PDB entry 1Q7Y | X-ray diffraction, 3.20 A resolution | chains A and D of the 31 polymer chains in the assembly

Chain A:
Molecule: 23S ribosomal RNA
Source organism: Haloarcula marismortui
Sequence (2922 nucleotides; row label = number of the first residue in the row):
     2 UUGGCUACUAUGCCAGCUGGUGGAUUGCUCGGCUCAGGCGCUGAUGAAGG
    52 ACGUGCCAAGCUGCGAUAAGCCAUGGGGAGCCGCACGGAGGCGAAGAACC
   102 AUGGAUUUCCGAAUGAGAAUCUCUCUAACAAUUGCUUCGCGCAAUGAGGA
   152 ACCCCGAGAACUGAAACAUCUCAGUAUCGGGAGGAACAGAAAACGCAAUG
   202 UGAUGUCGUUAGUAACCGCGAGUGAACGCGAUACAGCCCAAACCGAAGCC
   252 CUCACGGGCAAUGUGGUGUCAGGGCUACCUCUCAUCAGCCGACCGUCUCG
   302 ACGAAGUCUCUUGGAACAGAGCGUGAUACAGGGUGACAACCCCGUACUCG
   352 AGACCAGUACGACGUGCGGUAGUGCCAGAGUAGCGGGGGUUGGAUAUCCC
   402 UCGCGAAUAACGCAGGCAUCGACUGCGAAGGCUAAACACAACCUGAGACC
   452 GAUAGUGAACAAGUAGUGUGAACGAACGCUGCAAAGUACCCUCAGAAGGG
   502 AGGCGAAAUAGAGCAUGAAAUCAGUUGGCGAUCGAGCGACAGGGCAUACA
   552 AGGUCCCUCGACGAAUGACCGACGCGCGAGCGUCCAGUAAGACUCACGGG
   602 AAGCCGAUGUUCUGUCGUACGUUUUGAAAAACGAGCCAGGGAGUGUGUCU
   652 GCAUGGCAAGUCUAACCGGAGUAUCCGGGGAGGCACAGGGAAACCGACAU
   702 GGCCGCAGGGCUUUGCCCGAGGGCCGCCGUCUUCAAGGGCGGGGAGCCAU
   752 GUGGACACGACCCGAAUCCGGACGAUCUACGCAUGGACAAGAUGAAGCGU
   802 GCCGAAAGGCACGUGGAAGUCUGUUAGAGUUGGUGUCCUACAAUACCCUC
   852 UCGUGAUCUAUGUGUAGGGGUGAAAGGCCCAUCGAGUCCGGCAACAGCUG
   902 GUUCCAAUCGAAACAUGUCGAAGCAUGACCUCCGCCGAGGUAGUCUGUGA
   952 GGUAGAGCGACCGAUUGGUGUGUCCGCCUCCGAGAGGAGUCGGCACACCU
  1002 GUCAAACUCCAAACUUACAGACGCCGUUUGACGCGGGGAUUCCGGUGCGC
  1052 GGGGUAAGCCUGUGUACCAGGAGGGGAACAACCCAGAGAUAGGUUAAGGU
  1102 CCCCAAGUGUGGAUUAAGUGUAAUCCUCUGAAGGUGGUCUCGAGCCCUAG
  1152 ACAGCCGGGAGGUGAGCUUAGAAGCAGCUACCCUCUAAGAAAAGCGUAAC
  1202 AGCUUACCGGCCGAGGUUUGAGGCGCCCAAAAUGAUCGGGACUCAAAUCC
  1252 ACCACCGAGACCUGUCCGUACCACUCAUACUGGUAAUCGAGUAGAUUGGC
  1302 GCUCUAAUUGGAUGGAAGUAGGGGUGAAAACUCCUAUGGACCGAUUAGUG
  1352 ACGAAAAUCCUGGCCAUAGUAGCAGCGAUAGUCGGGUGAGAACCCCGACG
  1402 GCCUAAUGGAUAAGGGUUCCUCAGCACUGCUGAUCAGCUGAGGGUUAGCC
  1452 GGUCCUAAGUCAUACCGCAACUCGACUAUGACGAAAUGGGAAACGGGUUA
  1502 AUAUUCCCGUGCCACUAUGCAGUGAAAGUUGACGCCCUGGGGUCGAUCAC
  1552 GCUGGGCAUUCGCCCAGUCGAACCGUCCAACUCCGUGGAAGCCGUAAUGG
  1602 CAGGAAGCGGACGAACGGCGGCAUAGGGAAACGUGAUUCAACCUGGGGCC
  1652 CAUGAAAAGACGAGCAUAGUGUCCGUACCGAGAACCGACACAGGUGUCCA
  1702 UGGCGGCGAAAGCCAAGGCCUGUCGGGAGCAACCAACGUUAGGGAAUUCG
  1752 GCAAGUUAGUCCCGUACCUUCGGAAGAAGGGAUGCCUGCUCCGGAACGGA
  1802 GCAGGUCGCAGUGACUCGGAAGCUCGGACUGUCUAGUAACAACAUAGGUG
  1852 ACCGCAAAUCCGCAAGGACUCGUACGGUCACUGAAUCCUGCCCAGUGCAG
  1902 GUAUCUGAACACCUCGUACAAGAGGACGAAGGACCUGUCAACGGCGGGGG
  1952 UAACUAUGACCCUCUUAAGGUAGCGUAGUACCUUGCCGCAUCAGUAGCGG
  2002 CUUGCAUGAAUGGAUUAACCAGAGCUUCACUGUCCCAACGUUGGGCCCGG
  2052 UGAACUGUACAUUCCAGUGCGGAGUCUGGAGACACCCAGGGGGAAGCGAA
  2102 GACCCUAUGGAGCUUUACUGCAGGCUGUCGCUGAGACGUGGUCGCCGAUG
  2152 UGCAGCAUAGGUAGGAGACACUACACAGGUACCCGCGCUAGCGGGCCACC
  2202 GAGUCAACAGUGAAAUACUACCCGUCGGUGACUGCGACUCUCACUCCGGG
  2252 AGGAGGACACCGAUAGCCGGGCAGUUUGACUGGGGCGGUACGCGCUCGAA
  2302 AAGAUAUCGAGCGCGCCCUAUGGCUAUCUCAGCCGGGACAGAGACCCGGC
  2352 GAAGAGUGCAAGAGCAAAAGAUAGCUUGACAGUGUUCUUCCCAACGAGGA
  2402 ACGCUGACGCGAAAGCGUGGUCUAGCGAACCAAUUAGCCUGCUUGAUGCG
  2452 GGCAAUUGAUGACAGAAAAGCUACCCUAGGGAUAACAGAGUCGUCACUCG
  2502 CAAGAGCACAUAUCGACCGAGUGGCUUGCUACCUCGAUGUCGGUUCCCUC
  2552 CAUCCUGCCCGUGCAGAAGCGGGCAAGGGUGAGGUUGUUCGCCUAUUAAA
  2602 GGAGGUCGUGAGCUGGGUUUAGACCGUCGUGAGACAGGUCGGCUGCUAUC
  2652 UACUGGGUGUGUAAUGGUGUCUGACAAGAACGACCGUAUAGUACGAGAGG
  2702 AACUACGGUUGGUGGCCACUGGUGUACCGGUUGUUCGAGAGAGCACGUGC
  2752 CGGGUAGCCACGCCACACGGGGUAAGAGCUGAACGCAUCUAAGCUCGAAA
  2802 CCCACUUGGAAAAGAGACACCGCCGAGGUCCCGCGUACAAGACGCGGUCG
  2852 AUAGACUCGGGGUGUGCGCGUCGAGGUAACGAGACGUUAAGCCCACGAGC
  2902 ACUAACAGACCAAAGCCAUCAU
Unresolved in the structure: 2-9, 126-127, 715, 971-998, 1560, 1952-1963, 2137-2236, 2339-2343, 2665-2666, 2915-2923
Ion coordination: Mg2+ site 1 near G28 (its only coordinating residue here); Na+ site 1 near C40 (its only coordinating residue here); Na+ site 2 near A45 (its only coordinating residue here); Na+ site 3: G56, A59, G61; Na+ site 4: G66, U108; Mg2+ site 2 near U115 (its only coordinating residue here); Na+ site 5 near C141 (its only coordinating residue here); Mg2+ site 3: C162, U2276; Na+ site 6: A165, A166, A167; Mg2+ site 4: A166, G219; Mg2+ site 5 near C168 (its only coordinating residue here); Na+ site 7: U170, C218, G221; 2 more K+ sites not listed; 75 more Mg2+ sites not listed; 64 more Na+ sites not listed
Ligand contacts: puromycin (PUY): G2102, A2486, C2487, G2540, U2541, C2542, G2588, G2618, U2619, U2620, A2637
Reported in the primary citation:
  - binding site for CCdA-P-Puromycin: G2284, G2285
  - catalytic residues: A2486 (proposed by the authors, not directly observed)

Chain D:
Name: 50S ribosomal protein L3P
Source organism: Haloarcula marismortui
UniProtKB: P20279 (RL3_HALMA); aligned to UniProt positions 1-337 over residues 1-337 (the alignment contains insertions or deletions, so no single offset holds)
Sequence (337 residues; each row starts with the number of its first residue):
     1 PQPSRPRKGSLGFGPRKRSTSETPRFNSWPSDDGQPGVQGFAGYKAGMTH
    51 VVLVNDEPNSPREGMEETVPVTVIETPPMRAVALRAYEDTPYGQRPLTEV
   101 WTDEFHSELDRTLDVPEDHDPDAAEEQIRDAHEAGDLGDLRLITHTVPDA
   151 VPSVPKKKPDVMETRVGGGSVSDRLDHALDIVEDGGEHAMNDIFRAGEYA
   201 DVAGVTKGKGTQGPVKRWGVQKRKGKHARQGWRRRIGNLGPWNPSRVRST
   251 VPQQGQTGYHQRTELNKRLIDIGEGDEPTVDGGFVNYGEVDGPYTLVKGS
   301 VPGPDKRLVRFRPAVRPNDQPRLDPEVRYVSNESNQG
Sequence notes: conflict Arg-310 (Phe311 in P20279)
Ion coordination: Na+ site 1: Arg-229 (shared with G836(A), A1736(A) of chain A); Mg2+ site 1: Gln-230 (shared with G836(A), U2615(A) of chain A); Na+ site 2: Gln-230 (shared with U837(A) of chain A); Mg2+ site 2: Asn-335 (shared with A2757(A) of chain A)

Chain A / chain D interface:
Residue-residue contacts - 333 pairs, chain A then chain D:
  U835(A) with Lys-226(D), phosphate contact; Arg-229(D), salt bridge to the phosphate; Gln-230(D), hydrogen bond to the phosphate
  G836(A) with Arg-229(D), phosphate contact; Gln-230(D), phosphate contact
  U837(A) with Gln-230(D), phosphate contact; Gly-231(D), phosphate contact
  U1234(A) with Pro-244(D), base contact; Arg-246(D), hydrogen bond to the base; Arg-248(D), sugar contact
  A1732(A) with Thr-211(D), hydrogen bond to the base; Gln-212(D), hydrogen bond to the sugar
  A1733(A) with Thr-211(D), sugar contact; Gln-212(D), sugar contact; Gly-213(D), hydrogen bond to the phosphate; Gln-254(D), sugar contact
  C1734(A) with Gly-213(D), phosphate contact; Arg-234(D), salt bridge to the phosphate; Arg-235(D), hydrogen bond to the sugar
  C1735(A) with Gly-231(D), sugar contact; Trp-232(D), phosphate contact; Arg-233(D), hydrogen bond to the phosphate; Arg-234(D), hydrogen bond to the phosphate; Arg-235(D), salt bridge to the phosphate
  A1736(A) with Gly-231(D), phosphate contact; Arg-233(D), salt bridge to the phosphate
  C1750(A) with Lys-226(D), base contact
  G1751(A) with Lys-226(D), hydrogen bond to the base
  C1753(A) with Lys-226(D), base contact; Arg-229(D), hydrogen bond to the base
  A1754(A) with Arg-229(D), hydrogen bond to the sugar
  U2034(A) with Gly-225(D), phosphate contact
  C2035(A) with Lys-224(D), phosphate contact; Gly-225(D), hydrogen bond to the phosphate
  C2036(A) with Lys-224(D), salt bridge to the phosphate
  C2037(A) with Lys-224(D), hydrogen bond to the phosphate
  A2038(A) with Gln-221(D), phosphate contact; Lys-222(D), hydrogen bond to the phosphate; Lys-224(D), salt bridge to the phosphate
  A2039(A) with Val-215(D), phosphate contact; Lys-222(D), phosphate contact; Arg-234(D), salt bridge to the phosphate
  C2065(A) with Ser-245(D), phosphate contact; Arg-246(D), hydrogen bond to the phosphate
  C2066(A) with Pro-244(D), phosphate contact; Arg-246(D), salt bridge to the phosphate
  G2090(A) with Gln-253(D), hydrogen bond to the base; Gln-254(D), hydrogen bond to the sugar
  G2091(A) with Arg-235(D), phosphate contact; Leu-239(D), base contact; Gln-253(D), hydrogen bond to the base
  G2092(A) with Trp-232(D), hydrogen bond to the phosphate; Arg-235(D), salt bridge to the phosphate; Leu-239(D), sugar contact
  G2093(A) with Asn-238(D), phosphate contact; Leu-239(D), hydrogen bond to the phosphate; Gly-240(D), sugar contact; Pro-241(D), hydrogen bond to the sugar; Trp-242(D), sugar contact; Pro-244(D), hydrogen bond to the sugar; Ser-245(D), hydrogen bond to the base; Arg-246(D), base contact; Val-247(D), base contact
  G2094(A) with Trp-242(D), sugar contact; Ser-245(D), sugar contact
  A2096(A) with Trp-242(D), sugar contact
  G2544(A) with His-227(D), base contact
  U2545(A) with Gln-2(D), hydrogen bond to the phosphate
  U2546(A) with Gln-2(D), hydrogen bond to the base; Gln-221(D), sugar contact; Ile-236(D), sugar contact; Gly-237(D), hydrogen bond to the sugar; Asn-238(D), base contact
  C2547(A) with Gln-2(D), base contact; Arg-5(D), salt bridge to the phosphate; Lys-8(D), phosphate contact; Val-220(D), phosphate contact; Gln-221(D), hydrogen bond to the phosphate; Asn-238(D), base contact; Pro-252(D), phosphate contact
  C2548(A) with Arg-5(D), salt bridge to the phosphate; Arg-7(D), phosphate contact; Lys-8(D), hydrogen bond to the phosphate; Pro-241(D), base contact; Arg-248(D), hydrogen bond to the sugar; Thr-250(D), hydrogen bond to the phosphate; Pro-252(D), sugar contact
  C2549(A) with Arg-7(D), salt bridge to the phosphate; Arg-248(D), hydrogen bond to the sugar; Thr-250(D), sugar contact
  G2580(A) with Pro-6(D), phosphate contact
  U2581(A) with Ser-4(D), base contact; Arg-5(D), phosphate contact; Pro-6(D), phosphate contact
  G2582(A) with Pro-3(D), phosphate contact; Ser-4(D), hydrogen bond to the phosphate
  A2583(A) with Pro-3(D), phosphate contact
  C2591(A) with Pro-1(D), phosphate contact
  G2606(A) with Pro-241(D), base contact; Asn-243(D), hydrogen bond to the sugar
  U2607(A) with Trp-242(D), stacking on the base; Asn-243(D), hydrogen bond to the phosphate
  G2609(A) with Asn-238(D), base contact; Gly-240(D), base contact; Pro-241(D), sugar contact; Trp-242(D), hydrogen bond to the sugar
  U2610(A) with Asn-238(D), base contact; Trp-242(D), phosphate contact
  G2613(A) with Arg-223(D), sugar contact; Trp-232(D), sugar contact; Gly-237(D), base contact; Asn-238(D), base contact
  C2614(A) with Arg-223(D), hydrogen bond to the sugar; His-227(D), hydrogen bond to the sugar; Gln-230(D), phosphate contact; Trp-232(D), sugar contact
  U2615(A) with Lys-226(D), phosphate contact; His-227(D), sugar contact; Gln-230(D), phosphate contact
  G2616(A) with Lys-226(D), salt bridge to the phosphate
  A2653(A) with Arg-246(D), sugar contact; Val-247(D), hydrogen bond to the sugar
  C2654(A) with Val-247(D), sugar contact; Arg-248(D), sugar contact; Ser-249(D), phosphate contact; Gln-253(D), hydrogen bond to the base
  U2655(A) with Arg-217(D), hydrogen bond to the sugar; Ser-249(D), phosphate contact; Gln-253(D), hydrogen bond to the sugar; Gln-254(D), hydrogen bond to the sugar
  G2656(A) with Pro-15(D), phosphate contact; Arg-16(D), hydrogen bond to the phosphate; Lys-17(D), phosphate contact; Arg-217(D), salt bridge to the phosphate; Gly-255(D), sugar contact; Gln-256(D), hydrogen bond to the sugar
  G2657(A) with Lys-17(D), phosphate contact; Arg-18(D), hydrogen bond to the phosphate; Gln-256(D), sugar contact
  G2658(A) with Arg-18(D), salt bridge to the phosphate
  G2668(A) with Asp-114(D), hydrogen bond to the base
  U2669(A) with Thr-112(D), hydrogen bond to the sugar; Leu-113(D), sugar contact; Asp-114(D), sugar contact
  G2670(A) with Arg-85(D), base contact; Thr-112(D), sugar contact; Leu-113(D), sugar contact; Val-161(D), sugar contact
  U2671(A) with Arg-25(D), salt bridge to the phosphate; Arg-85(D), hydrogen bond to the base; Ile-143(D), sugar contact; Val-161(D), phosphate contact; Met-162(D), phosphate contact; Glu-163(D), hydrogen bond to the sugar
  C2672(A) with Arg-25(D), salt bridge to the phosphate; Arg-85(D), sugar contact; Tyr-87(D), hydrogen bond to the sugar; Pro-96(D), sugar contact; Arg-141(D), phosphate contact; Met-162(D), phosphate contact; Glu-163(D), hydrogen bond to the phosphate
  U2673(A) with Gln-94(D), hydrogen bond to the sugar; Arg-141(D), salt bridge to the phosphate
  G2674(A) with Tyr-92(D), sugar contact; Gly-93(D), phosphate contact; Gln-94(D), hydrogen bond to the phosphate
  A2678(A) with Leu-11(D), hydrogen bond to the sugar; Gly-12(D), base contact
  G2679(A) with Leu-11(D), sugar contact; Gly-12(D), sugar contact
  A2680(A) with Pro-6(D), base contact
  A2681(A) with Ser-10(D), hydrogen bond to the base
  C2682(A) with Arg-316(D), salt bridge to the phosphate
  C2707(A) with Asn-59(D), phosphate contact
  G2708(A) with Asn-59(D), sugar contact
  U2714(A) with Arg-7(D), phosphate contact; Lys-8(D), phosphate contact; Gly-9(D), hydrogen bond to the phosphate; Ser-10(D), hydrogen bond to the phosphate; Phe-13(D), sugar contact
  G2715(A) with Gly-9(D), phosphate contact; Ser-10(D), hydrogen bond to the phosphate; Phe-13(D), sugar contact; Arg-16(D), salt bridge to the phosphate; Arg-262(D), hydrogen bond to the phosphate; Glu-264(D), hydrogen bond to the base
  G2716(A) with Thr-206(D), phosphate contact; His-260(D), salt bridge to the phosphate; Arg-262(D), salt bridge to the phosphate; Glu-264(D), hydrogen bond to the sugar; Ser-300(D), hydrogen bond to the base; Pro-302(D), sugar contact
  C2717(A) with Lys-45(D), hydrogen bond to the phosphate; Met-48(D), sugar contact; Thr-206(D), phosphate contact; Lys-207(D), hydrogen bond to the phosphate; Ser-300(D), sugar contact; Val-301(D), sugar contact; Pro-302(D), sugar contact; Gly-303(D), hydrogen bond to the phosphate
  C2718(A) with Lys-45(D), salt bridge to the phosphate; Met-48(D), sugar contact; Lys-207(D), salt bridge to the phosphate; Gly-303(D), phosphate contact
  A2719(A) with Met-48(D), sugar contact; Thr-49(D), hydrogen bond to the sugar; His-50(D), hydrogen bond to the sugar; Pro-70(D), base contact; Asn-335(D), sugar contact
  U2756(A) with Gly-337(D), hydrogen bond to the phosphate
  A2757(A) with Val-285(D), phosphate contact; Asn-335(D), phosphate contact; Gln-336(D), phosphate contact; Gly-337(D), hydrogen bond to the phosphate
  G2758(A) with Asn-286(D), sugar contact
  C2759(A) with Lys-207(D), salt bridge to the phosphate; Lys-209(D), phosphate contact
  C2760(A) with Lys-209(D), salt bridge to the phosphate; Lys-216(D), salt bridge to the phosphate
  C2764(A) with Pro-70(D), sugar contact
  C2765(A) with Glu-264(D), base contact; Lys-267(D), hydrogen bond to the sugar; Gly-299(D), sugar contact; Ser-300(D), hydrogen bond to the base
  A2766(A) with Leu-265(D), hydrogen bond to the sugar; Asn-266(D), sugar contact
  C2767(A) with Asn-266(D), hydrogen bond to the phosphate; Arg-316(D), hydrogen bond to the phosphate; Asn-318(D), hydrogen bond to the phosphate
  A2768(A) with Arg-316(D), salt bridge to the phosphate; Asn-318(D), hydrogen bond to the phosphate
  C2806(A) with Ser-28(D), hydrogen bond to the phosphate; Leu-265(D), sugar contact; Arg-316(D), sugar contact
  U2807(A) with Gly-12(D), base contact; Phe-13(D), sugar contact; Asn-27(D), hydrogen bond to the phosphate; Ser-28(D), hydrogen bond to the phosphate; Thr-263(D), hydrogen bond to the phosphate; Arg-312(D), salt bridge to the phosphate
  U2808(A) with Gly-12(D), sugar contact; Phe-13(D), sugar contact; Gly-14(D), sugar contact; Asn-27(D), hydrogen bond to the phosphate; Gln-261(D), hydrogen bond to the phosphate; Arg-262(D), phosphate contact; Thr-263(D), hydrogen bond to the phosphate
  G2809(A) with Gly-14(D), sugar contact; Pro-15(D), sugar contact; Lys-17(D), phosphate contact; Gln-261(D), phosphate contact
  G2810(A) with Lys-17(D), salt bridge to the phosphate; Thr-20(D), hydrogen bond to the phosphate
  G2815(A) with Tyr-92(D), hydrogen bond to the base
  G2817(A) with Arg-95(D), hydrogen bond to the sugar
  A2818(A) with Arg-95(D), sugar contact; Pro-96(D), hydrogen bond to the sugar
  C2819(A) with Arg-85(D), hydrogen bond to the base; Pro-96(D), sugar contact; Leu-97(D), phosphate contact; Thr-98(D), phosphate contact; Glu-99(D), hydrogen bond to the sugar
  A2820(A) with Thr-98(D), phosphate contact; Glu-99(D), sugar contact; Trp-101(D), hydrogen bond to the sugar; His-119(D), phosphate contact
  C2821(A) with Asp-114(D), hydrogen bond to the sugar; Val-115(D), sugar contact; Pro-116(D), sugar contact; Glu-117(D), phosphate contact; Asp-118(D), phosphate contact; His-119(D), salt bridge to the phosphate
  C2822(A) with Asp-114(D), sugar contact; Val-115(D), sugar contact; Glu-117(D), hydrogen bond to the phosphate; Asp-118(D), hydrogen bond to the phosphate
  G2823(A) with Glu-117(D), phosphate contact
  A2827(A) with Asp-114(D), phosphate contact
  G2828(A) with Asp-114(D), phosphate contact
  U2837(A) with Glu-22(D), base contact; Lys-156(D), base contact; Pro-304(D), phosphate contact; Asp-305(D), sugar contact; Lys-306(D), hydrogen bond to the base; Arg-307(D), hydrogen bond to the base
  A2838(A) with Lys-207(D), phosphate contact; Gly-208(D), hydrogen bond to the phosphate; Tyr-259(D), sugar contact; Pro-304(D), phosphate contact; Arg-307(D), salt bridge to the phosphate
  C2839(A) with Arg-18(D), phosphate contact; Gly-208(D), phosphate contact; Lys-209(D), phosphate contact; Gly-210(D), hydrogen bond to the phosphate; Gln-256(D), hydrogen bond to the phosphate
  A2840(A) with Gly-210(D), phosphate contact; Thr-211(D), hydrogen bond to the phosphate
  G2842(A) with Arg-18(D), hydrogen bond to the base
  A2843(A) with Arg-18(D), hydrogen bond to the base
  C2844(A) with Tyr-259(D), sugar contact
  G2845(A) with Glu-22(D), sugar contact
  C2846(A) with Pro-155(D), sugar contact; Lys-156(D), hydrogen bond to the sugar; Lys-158(D), salt bridge to the phosphate
  G2847(A) with Arg-111(D), salt bridge to the phosphate; Pro-155(D), sugar contact; Lys-156(D), phosphate contact; Lys-157(D), hydrogen bond to the phosphate; Lys-158(D), hydrogen bond to the phosphate
  G2848(A) with Arg-111(D), salt bridge to the phosphate; Lys-157(D), salt bridge to the phosphate
  G2851(A) with Lys-157(D), hydrogen bond to the phosphate
  A2852(A) with Lys-157(D), salt bridge to the phosphate
  U2853(A) with Pro-155(D), phosphate contact
  G2860(A) with Gly-282(D), hydrogen bond to the base
  G2861(A) with Asp-281(D), hydrogen bond to the sugar; Gly-282(D), hydrogen bond to the sugar; Ser-334(D), hydrogen bond to the sugar; Gln-336(D), hydrogen bond to the base
  G2862(A) with Ser-334(D), hydrogen bond to the phosphate; Gln-336(D), sugar contact; Gly-337(D), phosphate contact
  G2863(A) with Gly-337(D), phosphate contact
  C2897(A) with Val-285(D), sugar contact; Asn-286(D), hydrogen bond to the phosphate; Gln-336(D), hydrogen bond to the base
  G2898(A) with Gly-282(D), sugar contact; Phe-284(D), sugar contact; Asn-286(D), phosphate contact; Tyr-287(D), sugar contact; Gly-288(D), phosphate contact; Glu-289(D), sugar contact
  A2899(A) with Glu-289(D), sugar contact
Interface residues without a listed pair, chain A (126 interface residues in all): G834, A1737, A2089, A2095, U2539, G2712, G2713, C2720
Interface residues without a listed pair, chain D (147 interface residues in all): Ser-19, Glu-57, Ser-153, Val-154, Val-251, Gly-283, Lys-298, Arg-310, Val-315, Glu-333

Summary:
The interface between chain A and chain D involves 126 residues on one side and 147 on the other; the contacts
include 113 hydrogen bonds, 37 salt bridges and 1 aromatic stacking contact. Polar contacts include
U1234(A)/Arg-246(D), A1732(A)/Thr-211(D) and G1751(A)/Lys-226(D). The paper reports the catalytic residue
A2486(A); a binding site for CCdA-P-Puromycin at G2284(A) and G2285(A).
Chain A is 23S ribosomal RNA and chain D is 50S ribosomal protein L3P, both from Haloarcula marismortui; the
structure, Crystal Structure of CCdAP-Puromycin bound at the Peptidyl transferase center of the 50S ribosomal
subunit, was determined by X-ray diffraction together with 1Q81, 1Q82, 1Q86 and 1M90 from the same study.
